Entry 8TTE (electron microscopy, 3.26 A resolution); this record covers chains A and C.

== Chain A ==
Protein: Quinolone resistance protein NorA
Organism: Staphylococcus aureus
UniProtKB: Q53459 (Q53459_STAAU); residues 1-388 here = UniProt positions 1-388
Amino-acid sequence (424 residues; each row starts with the number of its first residue):
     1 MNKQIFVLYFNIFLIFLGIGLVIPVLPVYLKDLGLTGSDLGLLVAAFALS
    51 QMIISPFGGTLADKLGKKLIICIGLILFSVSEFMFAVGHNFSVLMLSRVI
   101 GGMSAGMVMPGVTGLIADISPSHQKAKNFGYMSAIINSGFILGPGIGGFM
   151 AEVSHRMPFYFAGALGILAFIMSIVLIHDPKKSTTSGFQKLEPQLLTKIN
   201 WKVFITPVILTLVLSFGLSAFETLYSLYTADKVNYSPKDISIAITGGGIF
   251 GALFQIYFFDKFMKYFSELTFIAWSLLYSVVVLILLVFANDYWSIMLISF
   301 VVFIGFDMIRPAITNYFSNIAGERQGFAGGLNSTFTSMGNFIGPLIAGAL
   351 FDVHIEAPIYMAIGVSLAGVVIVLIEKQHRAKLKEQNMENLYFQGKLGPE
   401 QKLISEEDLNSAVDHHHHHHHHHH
Disordered / not traced: 181-192, 383-424
Sequence notes: expression tag (389-424)
Reported in the primary citation:
  - conformationally variable residues (helix shift): Asp63, Arg98, Gly143, Pro144, Arg324
  - contacts within the chain: Gly18-Arg98 (backbone contact), Ile19-Arg98 (backbone contact), Asn137-Asp307 (hydrogen bond), Phe140-Glu222 (backbone contact), Ile141-Glu222 (backbone contact)
  - conformationally variable residues: Lys125, Phe129, Ser318 (from molecular simulation)
  - mutagenesis - N137A, I141Q: abolished growth
  - mutagenesis - I141A (2-fold): decreased growth

== Chain C ==
Protein: FabDA1 CDRH3 loop
Organism: Homo sapiens
Amino-acid sequence (15 residues; each row starts with the number of its first residue):
   126 SVENHWYYFYWYMSP

== Chain A / chain C interface ==
Contacting residue pairs - 19 pairs, chain A then chain C:
  Pro56(A) - Trp131(C)
  Gly59(A) - Trp131(C)
  Thr60(A) - Trp131(C)
  Asp63(A) - Asn129(C)
  Asp63(A) - His130(C)  salt bridge
  Asp63(A) - Trp131(C)
  Lys67(A) - Trp136(C)
  Pro110(A) - Trp136(C)  hydrogen bond (backbone-side chain)
  Thr113(A) - Trp136(C)  hydrogen bond
  Gly114(A) - Trp136(C)
  Ala117(A) - Asn129(C)
  Asp118(A) - Asn129(C)  hydrogen bond
  Pro193(A) - Tyr132(C)  hydrogen bond (backbone-side chain)
  Leu195(A) - Tyr132(C)  hydrophobic
  Leu195(A) - Tyr135(C)
  Gly326(A) - Tyr135(C)
  Gly330(A) - Phe134(C)
  Leu331(A) - Phe134(C)  hydrophobic
  Thr334(A) - Phe134(C)
Interface residues without a listed pair, chain A (18 interface residues in all): Ser55, Phe327

== In short ==
18 residues of chain A and 7 residues of chain C are in contact; the contacts include 4 hydrogen bonds and 1
salt bridge. Polar pairs include Asp63(A)-His130(C), Pro110(A)-Trp136(C) and Thr113(A)-Trp136(C). From the
paper: N137A and I141Q of chain A abolish growth; conformational variability at Asp63(A), Arg98(A) and
Gly143(A) among others.
Chain A is Quinolone resistance protein NorA (Staphylococcus aureus) and chain C is FabDA1 CDRH3 loop (Homo
sapiens); the structure, Protonated state of NorA at pH 5.0, was determined by electron microscopy (same
publication as 8TTF, 8TTG and 8TTH).
